Entry 2X14 (X-ray diffraction, 1.90 A resolution); this record covers chain A.

# Chain A
Name: Phosphoglycerate kinase 1
Source organism: Homo sapiens
Notes: EC 2.7.2.3
UniProtKB: P00558 (PGK1_HUMAN); residues 2-417 here = UniProt positions 2-417
Chain sequence (416 residues; numbered 2 to 417; the number before each row is that of its first residue):
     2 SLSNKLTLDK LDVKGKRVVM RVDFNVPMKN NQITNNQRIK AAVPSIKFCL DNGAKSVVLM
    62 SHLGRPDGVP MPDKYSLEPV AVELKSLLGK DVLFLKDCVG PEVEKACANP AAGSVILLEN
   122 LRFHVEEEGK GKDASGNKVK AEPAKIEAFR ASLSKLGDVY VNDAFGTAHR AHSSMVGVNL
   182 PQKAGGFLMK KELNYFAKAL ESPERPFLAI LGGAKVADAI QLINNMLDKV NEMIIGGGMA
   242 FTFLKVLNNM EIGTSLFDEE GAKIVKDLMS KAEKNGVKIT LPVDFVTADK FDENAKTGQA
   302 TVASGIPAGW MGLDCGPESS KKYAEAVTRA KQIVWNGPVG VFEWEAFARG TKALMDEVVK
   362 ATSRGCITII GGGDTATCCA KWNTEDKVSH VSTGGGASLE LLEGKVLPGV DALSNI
Not modelled in the structure: 2, 133-142
Construct notes: engineered mutation A220 (Lys in P00558)
Metal / ion sites: Mg2+: D375 (together with AMP-PCP)
Ligand contacts:
  - 3-phosphoglyceric acid (3PG): D24, N26, R39, H63, G65, R66, R123, G167, T168, H170, R171, K216, G396, G397
  - AMP-PCP (ACP; phosphomethylphosphonic acid adenylate ester): R39, G214, A215, K216, G238, G239, F242, L257, G313, L314, N337, G338, P339, V340, G341, V342, F343, E344, G372, G373, G374, D375, T376, G396, G397
Swiss-Prot annotation at these positions:
  - region: Q38 to A43 (Mitochondrial targeting region exposed following cis-trans isomerization by PIN1 and recognized by the TOM complex for mitochondrial translocation of the protein)
  - binding site ((2R)-3-phosphoglycerate): V23, D24, F25, N26, Q38, R39, S62, H63, G65, R66, L122, R123, H170, R171
  - binding site (ADP): G214, G238, F343
  - binding site (CDP): G214, D219, G238, G338, V340, F343
  - binding site (AMP): A215, K216, G239, G313, E344
  - binding site (ATP): A215, G239, G313, E344, D375, T376
  - binding site (Mg(2+)): A215, A218, D219, D375
  - modified residue: S2 (N-acetylserine), S4 (Phosphoserine), K6 (N6-succinyllysine), K11 (N6-acetyllysine), K48 (N6-acetyllysine), K75 (N6-acetyllysine), Y76 (Phosphotyrosine), K86 (N6-acetyllysine), K91 (N6-acetyllysine), K97 (N6-(2-hydroxyisobutyryl)lysine), K131 (N6-acetyllysine), K146 (N6-acetyllysine), K191 (N6-succinyllysine), Y196 (Phosphotyrosine), K199 (N6-acetyllysine), S203 (Phosphoserine), K216 (N6-(2-hydroxyisobutyryl)lysine), K267 (N6-acetyllysine), K291 (N6-acetyllysine), K323 (N6-(2-hydroxyisobutyryl)lysine) and 1 more in UniProt
  - natural variant: L88 (L88P: In PGK1D), G158 (G158V: In PGK1D), D164 (D164V: In PGK1D), K191 (deletion: In PGK1D), R206 (R206P: In PGK1D), E252 (E252A: In PGK1D), V266 (V266M: In PGK1D), D268 (D268N: In Munchen), D285 (D285V: In PGK1D), D315 (D315N: In PGK1D), C316 (C316R: In PGK1D)
  - mutagenesis: T378 (T378P: Loss of activity)

# Summary
Chain A binds 3-phosphoglyceric acid and AMP-PCP. From UniProt: 14 (2R)-3-phosphoglycerate-binding residues, 3
ADP-binding residues, 6 CDP-binding residues and 5 AMP-binding residues.
Chain A is Phosphoglycerate kinase 1 (Homo sapiens); the structure, The catalytically active fully closed
conformation of human phosphoglycerate kinase K219A mutant in complex with AMP-PCP ..., was determined by
X-ray diffraction (same publication as 3ZI4, 4AXX and 2X13).
